Entry 6VON (electron microscopy, 3.35 A resolution); this record covers chains d and I of the 26 polymer chains in the assembly.

== Chain d ==
Name: ATP synthase delta chain, chloroplastic
Source organism: Spinacia oleracea
UniProt: P11402 (ATPD_SPIOL); residue numbers follow UniProt; this construct covers 1-257
Amino-acid sequence (257 residues; row label = number of the first residue in the row):
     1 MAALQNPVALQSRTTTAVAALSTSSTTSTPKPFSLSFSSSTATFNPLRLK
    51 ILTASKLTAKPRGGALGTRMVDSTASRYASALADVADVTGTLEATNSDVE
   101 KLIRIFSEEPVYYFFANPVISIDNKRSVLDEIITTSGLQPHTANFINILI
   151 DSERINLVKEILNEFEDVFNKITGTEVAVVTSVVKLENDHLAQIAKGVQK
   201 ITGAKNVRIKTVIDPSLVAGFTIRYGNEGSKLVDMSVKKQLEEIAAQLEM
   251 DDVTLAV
Disordered / not traced: 1-71, 251-257

== Chain I ==
Name: ATP synthase subunit b, chloroplastic
Source organism: Spinacia oleracea
UniProt: P06453 (ATPF_SPIOL); residue numbers follow UniProt; this construct covers 1-184
Amino-acid sequence (184 residues; numbered 1 to 184; the number before each row is that of its first residue):
     1 MKNVTDSFVFLGHWPSAGSFGFNTDILATNLINLSVVLGVLIFFGKGVLS
    51 DLLDNRKQRILNTIRNSEELRGKAIEQLEKARARLKKVEMDADQFRVNGY
   101 SEIEREKMNLINSTYKTLEQFENYKNETIQFEQQKAINQVRQRVFQQALQ
   151 GALGTLNSCLNNELHLRTINANIGMFGAMNEITD
Disordered / not traced: 1-29, 183-184

== Chain d / chain I interface ==
Residue-residue contacts (27; chain d residue first):
  V183(d) - H165(I)
  V184(d) - H165(I)
  L186(d) - I169(I)  hydrophobic
  E187(d) - L166(I)
  H190(d) - I169(I)
  H190(d) - I173(I)
  Q193(d) - I173(I)
  I194(d) - I173(I)  hydrophobic
  I194(d) - F176(I)  hydrophobic
  G197(d) - F176(I)
  G197(d) - N180(I)
  V198(d) - F176(I)
  I201(d) - N180(I)
  A219(d) - H165(I)  hydrogen bond (backbone-side chain)
  F221(d) - I169(I)  hydrophobic
  F221(d) - N172(I)
  I223(d) - F176(I)  hydrophobic
  V233(d) - M179(I)  hydrophobic
  M235(d) - N172(I)
  Q240(d) - L149(I)
  E243(d) - F145(I)
  I244(d) - F145(I)  hydrophobic
  Q247(d) - N138(I)
  Q247(d) - F145(I)
  L248(d) - N138(I)
  E249(d) - R141(I)  salt bridge
  M250(d) - N138(I)
Other interface residues (no listed pair), chain d (25 interface residues in all): S182, G220, Y225
Other interface residues (no listed pair), chain I (14 interface residues in all): N162, N170

== Summary ==
25 residues of chain d and 14 residues of chain I are in contact, with 1 hydrogen bond and 1 salt bridge.
Polar pairs include E249(d)-R141(I) and A219(d)-H165(I).
Chain d is ATP synthase delta chain, chloroplastic and chain I is ATP synthase subunit b, chloroplastic, both
from Spinacia oleracea; the structure, Chloroplast ATP synthase (R1, CF1FO), was determined by electron
microscopy together with 6VM1, 6VM4, 6VMB, 6VMD, 6VMG, 6VOF and 8 further entries from the same study.
